Entry 9G8K (X-ray diffraction, 3.15 A resolution); this record covers chains A and B.

[Chain A (and B)]
Name: K(+)-stimulated pyrophosphate-energized sodium pump
Organism: Thermotoga maritima
Notes: EC 7.2.3.-; chain B of this document is another copy of the same molecule, construct and numbering; everything in this record applies to it too
Reference sequence: Q9S5X0 (HPPA_THEMA); residue numbers follow UniProt; this construct covers 2-726
Chain sequence (735 residues; numbered -8 to 726; the number before each row is that of its first residue; numbers below 1 keep their minus sign (Met-8 is residue -8)):
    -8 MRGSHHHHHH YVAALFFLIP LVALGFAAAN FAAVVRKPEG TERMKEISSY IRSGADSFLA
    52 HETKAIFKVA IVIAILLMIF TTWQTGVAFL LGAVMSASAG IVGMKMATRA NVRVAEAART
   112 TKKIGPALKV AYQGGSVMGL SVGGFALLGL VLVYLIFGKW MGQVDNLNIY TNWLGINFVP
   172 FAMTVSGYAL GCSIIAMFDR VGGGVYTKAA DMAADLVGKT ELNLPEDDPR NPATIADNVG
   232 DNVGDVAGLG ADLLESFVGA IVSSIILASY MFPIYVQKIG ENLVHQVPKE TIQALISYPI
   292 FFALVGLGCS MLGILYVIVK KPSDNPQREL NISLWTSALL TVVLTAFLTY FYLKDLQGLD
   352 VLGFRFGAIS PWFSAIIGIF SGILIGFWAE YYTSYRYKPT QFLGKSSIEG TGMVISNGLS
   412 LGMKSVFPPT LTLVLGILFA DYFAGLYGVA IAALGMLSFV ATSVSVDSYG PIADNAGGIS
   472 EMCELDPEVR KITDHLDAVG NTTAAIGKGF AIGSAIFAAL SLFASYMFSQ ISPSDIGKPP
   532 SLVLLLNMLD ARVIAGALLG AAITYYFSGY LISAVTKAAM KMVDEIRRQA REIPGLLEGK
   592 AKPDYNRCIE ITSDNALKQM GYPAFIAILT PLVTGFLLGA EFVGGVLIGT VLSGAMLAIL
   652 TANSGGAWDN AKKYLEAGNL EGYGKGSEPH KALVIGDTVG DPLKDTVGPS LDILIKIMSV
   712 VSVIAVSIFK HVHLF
Unresolved in the structure: -8 to 1, 208-215, 313-315, 582-595 (chain B: -8 to 2, 31-32, 114, 213-215, 474-476, 578-591, 673-675)
Differences from the reference sequence: initiating methionine (-8); expression tag (-7 to 1); engineered mutation Leu353 (Val in Q9S5X0), Gly395 (Ser in Q9S5X0)
Bound ions: Mg2+ site 1 near Asp202 (its only coordinating residue here); Mg2+ site 2: Glu217 (together with Etidronic acid); Mg2+ site 3: Asp228, Asp232 (together with Etidronic acid); Mg2+ site 4: Asp232 (together with Etidronic acid); Ca2+: Asp692 (together with Etidronic acid)
Ligand contacts: Etidronic acid (911; (1-hydroxyethane-1,1-diyl)bis(phosphonic acid)): Lys199, Asp202, Glu217, Asp228, Asp232, Asp465, Asn492, Asp660, Lys663, Lys664, Asp688, Asp692
Swiss-Prot annotation at these positions:
  - binding site (substrate): Lys199, Lys695
  - binding site (Mg(2+)): Asp202, Asp206, Asn229, Asp232, Asp465
  - binding site (Ca(2+)): Asp660, Asp688, Asp692
  - site: Arg191 (Important for ion transport), Asp236 (Important for ion transport), Asp243 (Important for ion transport), Ala495 (Determinant of potassium dependence), Asp696 (Important for ion transport), Lys707 (Important for ion transport)
  - mutagenesis: Asp190 (D190A: No change in activity), Asp703 (D703N: Silences the K(+)-independent activating Na(+)-binding site)
From the paper describing this entry:
  - conformationally variable residues (order/disorder transition): Val208 to Leu215
  - Mg2+ coordination: Glu217, Asp218

[Interface between chain A and chain B]
Contacting residue pairs (108; chain A residue first):
  Thr402(A) - Ile686(B)
  Gly403(A) - Ile686(B)
  Gly403(A) - Val690(B)
  Met404(A) - Met203(B)  hydrophobic
  Met404(A) - Thr567(B)
  Ile406(A) - Val690(B)  hydrophobic
  Ser407(A) - Ile563(B)
  Ser407(A) - Val690(B)
  Ser411(A) - Gly560(B)  hydrogen bond (side chain-backbone)
  Ser411(A) - Ile563(B)
  Met414(A) - Tyr556(B)
  Met414(A) - Tyr557(B)
  Met414(A) - Ser559(B)
  Met414(A) - Gly560(B)
  Lys415(A) - Tyr557(B)
  Lys415(A) - Tyr561(B)
  Phe418(A) - Leu550(B)  hydrophobic
  Phe418(A) - Ala553(B)  hydrophobic
  Phe418(A) - Ile554(B)  hydrophobic
  Phe418(A) - Tyr557(B)  hydrophobic
  Thr421(A) - Leu549(B)
  Thr421(A) - Ala553(B)
  Leu422(A) - Leu550(B)  hydrophobic
  Val425(A) - Ala546(B)
  Val425(A) - Leu549(B)  hydrophobic
  Val425(A) - Leu550(B)
  Ile428(A) - Leu549(B)  hydrophobic
  Leu429(A) - Arg543(B)
  Leu429(A) - Ala546(B)  hydrophobic
  Leu429(A) - Leu629(B)  hydrophobic
  Leu429(A) - Phe633(B)  hydrophobic
  Asp432(A) - Ala542(B)
  Leu437(A) - Leu540(B)  hydrophobic
  Leu511(A) - Ile545(B)  hydrophobic
  Phe514(A) - Met539(B)
  Ala515(A) - Leu540(B)  hydrophobic
  Met518(A) - Leu540(B)  hydrophobic
  Leu535(A) - Asn538(B)  hydrogen bond (backbone-side chain)
  Leu535(A) - Leu540(B)  hydrophobic
  Leu536(A) - Leu536(B)  hydrophobic
  Leu536(A) - Asn538(B)
  Leu537(A) - Leu537(B)
  Leu537(A) - Asn538(B)  hydrogen bond (backbone-side chain)
  Leu537(A) - Met539(B)  hydrogen bond (backbone-backbone)
  Asn538(A) - Leu535(B)  hydrogen bond (side chain-backbone)
  Asn538(A) - Leu536(B)
  Asn538(A) - Leu537(B)  hydrogen bond (side chain-backbone)
  Met539(A) - Phe514(B)
  Met539(A) - Leu537(B)  hydrogen bond (backbone-backbone)
  Met539(A) - Met539(B)  hydrophobic
  Met539(A) - Ile639(B)  hydrophobic
  Leu540(A) - Leu437(B)  hydrophobic
  Leu540(A) - Phe514(B)  hydrophobic
  Leu540(A) - Ala515(B)  hydrophobic
  Leu540(A) - Met518(B)  hydrophobic
  Leu540(A) - Leu535(B)  hydrophobic
  Ala542(A) - Asp432(B)
  Ile545(A) - Leu511(B)  hydrophobic
  Ala546(A) - Val425(B)  hydrophobic
  Ala546(A) - Leu429(B)  hydrophobic
  Ala548(A) - Leu643(B)  hydrophobic
  Leu549(A) - Thr421(B)
  Leu549(A) - Val425(B)  hydrophobic
  Leu549(A) - Ile428(B)  hydrophobic
  Leu549(A) - Leu643(B)  hydrophobic
  Leu549(A) - Met647(B)  hydrophobic
  Leu550(A) - Phe418(B)  hydrophobic
  Leu550(A) - Thr421(B)
  Leu550(A) - Val425(B)
  Ala552(A) - Met647(B)  hydrophobic
  Ala553(A) - Val417(B)  hydrophobic
  Ala553(A) - Phe418(B)  hydrophobic
  Ala553(A) - Thr421(B)
  Ile554(A) - Phe418(B)  hydrophobic
  Tyr556(A) - Met414(B)
  Tyr556(A) - Val417(B)  hydrophobic
  Tyr556(A) - Tyr556(B)  hydrogen bond
  Tyr556(A) - Met647(B)  hydrophobic
  Tyr556(A) - Leu648(B)
  Tyr556(A) - Leu651(B)  hydrophobic
  Tyr557(A) - Met414(B)  hydrogen bond (backbone-backbone)
  Tyr557(A) - Lys415(B)
  Tyr557(A) - Phe418(B)  hydrophobic
  Ser559(A) - Met414(B)
  Gly560(A) - Ser411(B)
  Gly560(A) - Met414(B)
  Gly560(A) - Lys415(B)
  Tyr561(A) - Lys415(B)
  Ile563(A) - Ser407(B)
  Ile563(A) - Ser411(B)
  Ile563(A) - Met414(B)  hydrophobic
  Ser564(A) - Lys415(B)
  Met571(A) - Glu400(B)
  Leu629(A) - Leu429(B)  hydrophobic
  Ile639(A) - Met539(B)  hydrophobic
  Leu643(A) - Ala548(B)  hydrophobic
  Leu643(A) - Leu549(B)  hydrophobic
  Met647(A) - Leu549(B)
  Met647(A) - Ala552(B)  hydrophobic
  Met647(A) - Ala553(B)
  Met647(A) - Tyr556(B)  hydrophobic
  Leu648(A) - Met414(B)  hydrophobic
  Leu648(A) - Tyr556(B)
  Leu651(A) - Tyr556(B)  hydrophobic
  Ile686(A) - Gly403(B)
  Val690(A) - Gly403(B)
  Val690(A) - Ile406(B)  hydrophobic
  Val690(A) - Ser407(B)
Other interface residues (no listed pair), chain A (59 interface residues in all): Leu410, Val417, Phe519, Arg543, Thr567, Phe633, Ser644, Leu694
Other interface residues (no listed pair), chain B (61 interface residues in all): Thr402, Met404, Leu410, Leu422, Phe519, Ser564, Gly640, Ser644, Leu694

[Summary]
The interface between chain A and chain B involves 59 residues on one side and 61 on the other, with 9
hydrogen bonds. Polar contacts include Ser411(A)-Gly560(B), Leu535(A)-Asn538(B) and Leu537(A)-Asn538(B). Chain
A binds Etidronic acid. From the paper: Mg2+ coordination by Glu217(A) and Asp218(A); conformational
variability at Val208(A).
Both chains are K(+)-stimulated pyrophosphate-energized sodium pump (Thermotoga maritima). Entry 9G8K
(Structure of K+-dependent Na+-PPase from Thermotoga maritima in complex with Ca2+ and Etidronate) was
determined by X-ray diffraction (same publication as 9G8J).
